Entry 6ZI1 (X-ray diffraction, 2.20 A resolution); this record covers chains AAA and BBB.

# Chain AAA (and BBB)
Protein: Endoribonuclease VapD
Source organism: Haemophilus influenzae 86-028NP
Notes: EC 3.1.-.-; chain BBB of this document is another copy of the same molecule, construct and numbering; everything in this record applies to it too
UniProtKB: Q4QN95 (Q4QN95_HAEI8); residues 1-92 here = UniProt positions 1-92
Amino-acid sequence (102 residues; numbered -1 to 100; the number before each row is that of its first residue; numbers below 1 keep their minus sign (Ala-1 is residue -1)):
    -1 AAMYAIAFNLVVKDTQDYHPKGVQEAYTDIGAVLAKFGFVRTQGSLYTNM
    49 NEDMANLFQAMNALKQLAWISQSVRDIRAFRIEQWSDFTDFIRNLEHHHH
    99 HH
Not modelled in the structure: -1, 11-20, 93-100 (chain BBB: -1, 11-21, 93-100)
Sequence notes: expression tag (-1 to 0, 93-100); engineered mutation Asn7 (Asp in Q4QN95)

# Chain AAA / chain BBB interface
Contacting residue pairs - 70 pairs, chain AAA then chain BBB:
  Ala5(AAA) with Gln41(BBB)
  Asn7(AAA) with Thr40(BBB), hydrogen bond (side chain-backbone); Gln41(BBB); Gly42(BBB)
  Thr40(AAA) with Asn7(BBB)
  Gln41(AAA) with Ala5(BBB); Asn7(BBB); Asp74(BBB), hydrogen bond; Arg76(BBB)
  Gly42(AAA) with Asn7(BBB)
  Met59(AAA) with Phe86(BBB), hydrophobic; Phe89(BBB), hydrophobic; Ile90(BBB)
  Lys63(AAA) with Phe89(BBB); Ile90(BBB)
  Ser69(AAA) with Ile90(BBB); Arg91(BBB)
  Arg73(AAA) with Thr87(BBB)
  Asp74(AAA) with Gln41(BBB), hydrogen bond; Thr87(BBB)
  Ile75(AAA) with Asp85(BBB); Phe86(BBB), hydrogen bond (backbone-backbone); Thr87(BBB), hydrogen bond (backbone-side chain)
  Arg76(AAA) with Gln41(BBB); Trp83(BBB); Ser84(BBB); Asp85(BBB), salt bridge
  Ala77(AAA) with Gln82(BBB); Trp83(BBB); Ser84(BBB), hydrogen bond (backbone-backbone); Phe86(BBB), hydrophobic
  Phe78(AAA) with Phe78(BBB), hydrophobic; Ile80(BBB), hydrophobic; Glu81(BBB); Gln82(BBB); Trp83(BBB), hydrophobic
  Arg79(AAA) with Arg79(BBB); Ile80(BBB); Glu81(BBB), salt bridge; Gln82(BBB), hydrogen bond
  Ile80(AAA) with Phe78(BBB), hydrophobic; Arg79(BBB)
  Glu81(AAA) with Phe78(BBB); Arg79(BBB), salt bridge; Glu81(BBB)
  Gln82(AAA) with Ala77(BBB); Phe78(BBB); Arg79(BBB)
  Trp83(AAA) with Arg76(BBB); Ala77(BBB); Phe78(BBB), hydrophobic
  Ser84(AAA) with Arg76(BBB); Ala77(BBB), hydrogen bond (backbone-backbone)
  Asp85(AAA) with Ile75(BBB); Arg76(BBB), salt bridge
  Phe86(AAA) with Met59(BBB), hydrophobic; Ile75(BBB), hydrogen bond (backbone-backbone); Ala77(BBB), hydrophobic
  Thr87(AAA) with Arg73(BBB); Asp74(BBB); Ile75(BBB), hydrogen bond (side chain-backbone)
  Phe89(AAA) with Phe56(BBB), hydrophobic; Met59(BBB), hydrophobic; Asn60(BBB); Lys63(BBB)
  Ile90(AAA) with Met59(BBB); Leu62(BBB), hydrophobic; Lys63(BBB); Ser69(BBB)
  Arg91(AAA) with Arg73(BBB), hydrogen bond (side chain-backbone)
Interface residues without a listed pair, chain AAA (35 interface residues in all): Tyr2, Phe6, Ser43, Leu44, Phe56, Asn60, Leu62, Ile68, Val72
Interface residues without a listed pair, chain BBB (34 interface residues in all): Tyr2, Phe6, Leu44, Ile68, Val72

# In short
Chain AAA and chain BBB form an interface of 35 and 34 residues respectively, with 11 hydrogen bonds and 4
salt bridges. Polar pairs include Arg76(AAA)-Asp85(BBB), Arg79(AAA)-Glu81(BBB) and Asn7(AAA)-Thr40(BBB).
Both chains are Endoribonuclease VapD (Haemophilus influenzae 86-028NP). Entry 6ZI1 (Crystal structure of the
isolated H. influenzae VapD toxin (D7N mutant)) was determined by X-ray diffraction, deposited together with
6ZN8 and 6ZI0.
